PDB entry 4P23 | X-ray diffraction, 2.25 A resolution | chains B and D of the 4 polymer chains in the assembly

Chain B:
Name: J809.B5 TCR V beta chain (Vb8.2)
Source organism: Mus musculus
Amino-acid sequence (239 residues; row label = number of the first residue in the row):
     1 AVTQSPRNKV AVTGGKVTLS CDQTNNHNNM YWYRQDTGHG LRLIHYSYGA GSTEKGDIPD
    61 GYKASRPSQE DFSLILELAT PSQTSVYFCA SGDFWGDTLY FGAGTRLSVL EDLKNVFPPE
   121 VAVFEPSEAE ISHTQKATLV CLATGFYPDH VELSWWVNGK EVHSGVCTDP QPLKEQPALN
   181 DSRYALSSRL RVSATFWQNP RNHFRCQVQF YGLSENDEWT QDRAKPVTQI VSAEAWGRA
Disulfides: Cys21-Cys89, Cys141-Cys206

Chain D:
Name: 3K peptide and MHC IAb beta chain, H-2 class II histocompatibility antigen, A beta chain
Source organism: Mus musculus
UniProtKB: P14483 (HB2A_MOUSE); residues 4-192 here correspond to UniProt positions 31-219 (UniProt number = residue number + 27)
Amino-acid sequence (218 residues; row label = number of the first residue in the row; numbers below 1 keep their minus sign (Phe-25 is residue -25)):
   -25 FEAQKAKANK AVDGGGGSLV PRGSGGGGSE RHFVYQFMGE CYFTDGTQRI RYVTRYIYNR
    35 EEYVRYDSDV GEHRAVTELG RPDAEYWNSQ PEILERTRAE LDTVCRHNYE GPETHTSLRR
    95 LEQPNVVISL SRTEALNHHN TLVCSVTDFY PAKIKVRWFR NGQEETVGVS STQLIRNGDW
   155 TFQVLVMLEM TPRRGEVYTC HVEHPSLKSP ITVEWRAQ
Disordered / not traced: -12 to 4
Construct notes: linker (-12 to 3); conflict Asp19 (Asn46 in P14483)
Disulfides: Cys15-Cys79, Cys118-Cys174
Curated features (UniProtKB/Swiss-Prot):
  - region: Arg190 to Gln192 (Connecting peptide)

Chain B / chain D interface:
Residue-residue contacts - 9 pairs, chain B then chain D:
  Asn26(B) with Lys-16(D), hydrogen bond (backbone-side chain)
  Asn28(B) with Lys-16(D), hydrogen bond
  Phe94(B) with Arg70(D)
  Trp95(B) with Lys-21(D); Lys-19(D); Ala-18(D), hydrogen bond (side chain-backbone); Arg70(D)
  Gly96(B) with Glu66(D)
  Asp97(B) with Glu66(D), hydrogen bond (backbone-side chain)

Summary:
Chain B and chain D each contribute 6 residues to their interface; the contacts include 4 hydrogen bonds.
Among the polar pairs are Asn26(B)-Lys-16(D), Asn28(B)-Lys-16(D) and Trp95(B)-Ala-18(D).
Chain B is J809.B5 TCR V beta chain (Vb8.2) and chain D is 3K peptide and MHC IAb beta chain, H-2 class II
histocompatibility antigen, A beta chain, both from Mus musculus; the structure, J809.B5 TCR bound to IAb/3K,
was determined by X-ray diffraction, deposited together with 4P46.
